Entry 9FNP (electron microscopy, 2.20 A resolution); this record covers chains A and B of the 7 polymer chains in the assembly.

[Chain A (and B)]
Protein: Aerolysin
Source organism: Aeromonas hydrophila
Notes: chain B of this document is another copy of the same molecule, construct and numbering; everything in this record applies to it too
Reference sequence: P09167 (AERA_AERHY); residues 1-424 here correspond to UniProt positions 24-447 (UniProt number = residue number + 23)
Sequence (424 residues; row label = number of the first residue in the row):
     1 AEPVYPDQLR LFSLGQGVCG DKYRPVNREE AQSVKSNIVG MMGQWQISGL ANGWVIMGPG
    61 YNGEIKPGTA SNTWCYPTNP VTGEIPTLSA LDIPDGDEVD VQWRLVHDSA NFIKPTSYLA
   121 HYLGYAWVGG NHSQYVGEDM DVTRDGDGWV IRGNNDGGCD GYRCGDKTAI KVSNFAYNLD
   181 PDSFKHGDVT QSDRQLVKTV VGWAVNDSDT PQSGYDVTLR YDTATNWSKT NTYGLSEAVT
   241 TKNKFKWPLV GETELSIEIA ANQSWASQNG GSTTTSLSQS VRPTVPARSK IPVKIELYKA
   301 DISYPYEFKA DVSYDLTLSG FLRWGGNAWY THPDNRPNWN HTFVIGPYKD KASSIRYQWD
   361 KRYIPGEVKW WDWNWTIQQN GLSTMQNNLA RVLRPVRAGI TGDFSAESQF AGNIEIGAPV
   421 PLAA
Not modelled in the structure: 10-26, 246-251, 423-424
Sequence notes: engineered mutation Ala238 (Lys261 in P09167)
Cystine bridges: Cys159-Cys164
UniProt features mapped onto this chain:
  - region: Trp45 to Tyr61 (Interaction with host N-linked glycan), Tyr233 to Trp265 (Part of the transmembrane beta-barrel after proteolytic activation of the toxin and insertion into the host membrane), Arg323 to His332 (Interaction with glycans from host GPI-anchor)
  - site: His132 (Important for oligomerization), Lys351 (Important for heptamerization), Glu367 (Important for heptamerization)
Reported in the primary citation:
  - conformationally variable residues (order/disorder transition): Arg10 to Val26, Lys246 to Gly251

[Interface between chain A and chain B]
Contacting residue pairs (126; chain A residue first):
  Asp97(A) with Lys361(B), salt bridge
  Val99(A) with Glu367(B)
  Asp100(A) with Lys361(B), salt bridge; Tyr363(B), hydrogen bond
  Trp103(A) with Ala1(B); Glu2(B); Pro3(B); Tyr363(B); Ile364(B)
  Arg104(A) with Glu2(B), salt bridge; Pro3(B)
  His107(A) with Ala1(B); Glu29(B), salt bridge
  His132(A) with Trp54(B); Glu64(B), salt bridge; Ile65(B); Lys66(B)
  Asp139(A) with Arg28(B), salt bridge
  Met140(A) with Arg28(B), hydrogen bond (backbone-side chain); Glu29(B)
  Asp141(A) with Arg28(B), salt bridge; Gln32(B)
  Val142(A) with Gln32(B), hydrogen bond (backbone-side chain)
  Asp156(A) with Lys35(B), salt bridge
  Thr190(A) with Asn178(B); Pro347(B)
  Gln191(A) with Ala176(B)
  Ser192(A) with Ala176(B); Lys349(B)
  Lys198(A) with Ser408(B), hydrogen bond (side chain-backbone); Gln409(B)
  Thr199(A) with Gln409(B), hydrogen bond; Phe410(B), hydrogen bond (backbone-backbone)
  Val200(A) with Leu277(B), hydrophobic; Phe410(B)
  Val201(A) with Gln191(B); Ile302(B), hydrophobic; Phe410(B), hydrogen bond (backbone-backbone); Ala411(B); Gly412(B), hydrogen bond (backbone-backbone)
  Gly202(A) with Gly412(B)
  Trp203(A) with Gly412(B), hydrogen bond (backbone-backbone); Asn413(B); Ile414(B), hydrogen bond (backbone-backbone)
  Ala204(A) with Ile414(B)
  Val205(A) with Ile414(B), hydrogen bond (backbone-backbone); Glu415(B); Ile416(B), hydrogen bond (backbone-backbone)
  Asn206(A) with Ile416(B)
  Asp207(A) with Ile416(B), hydrogen bond (backbone-backbone); Gly417(B); Ala418(B)
  Ser208(A) with Gly417(B)
  Gln212(A) with Pro283(B); Thr284(B), hydrogen bond (side chain-backbone); Ile416(B)
  Gly214(A) with Val281(B); Arg282(B), hydrogen bond (backbone-backbone)
  Tyr215(A) with Ser280(B); Ile414(B), hydrophobic; Ile416(B)
  Asp216(A) with Gln279(B); Ser280(B), hydrogen bond (backbone-backbone); Arg282(B); Ile414(B)
  Val217(A) with Ser278(B); Ile414(B), hydrophobic
  Thr218(A) with Ser276(B); Leu277(B); Ser278(B), hydrogen bond (backbone-backbone)
  Leu219(A) with Ser276(B)
  Arg220(A) with Thr275(B); Ser276(B), hydrogen bond (backbone-backbone)
  Tyr221(A) with Thr273(B); Thr274(B)
  Asp222(A) with Thr273(B); Thr274(B), hydrogen bond (backbone-backbone)
  Thr223(A) with Ser272(B)
  Ala224(A) with Gly271(B); Ser272(B), hydrogen bond (backbone-backbone)
  Thr225(A) with Gly270(B)
  Asn226(A) with Gln268(B), hydrogen bond; Asn269(B); Gly270(B), hydrogen bond (backbone-backbone); Gly271(B)
  Trp227(A) with Gln268(B); Asn269(B)
  Ser228(A) with Ser267(B); Gln268(B), hydrogen bond (backbone-backbone)
  Lys229(A) with Ala266(B)
  Thr230(A) with Trp265(B); Ala266(B), hydrogen bond (backbone-backbone)
  Asn231(A) with Ser264(B); Trp265(B)
  Thr232(A) with Gln263(B); Ser264(B), hydrogen bond (backbone-backbone)
  Tyr233(A) with Asn262(B); Gln263(B)
  Gly234(A) with Ala261(B); Asn262(B), hydrogen bond (backbone-backbone)
  Leu235(A) with Ala260(B); Ala261(B), hydrophobic
  Ser236(A) with Ile259(B); Ala260(B), hydrogen bond (backbone-backbone)
  Glu237(A) with Glu258(B)
  Ala238(A) with Ile257(B); Glu258(B), hydrogen bond (backbone-backbone)
  Val239(A) with Ser256(B)
  Thr240(A) with Glu254(B); Leu255(B); Ser256(B), hydrogen bond (backbone-backbone)
  Thr241(A) with Glu254(B); Leu255(B)
  Lys242(A) with Glu252(B); Thr253(B); Glu254(B), hydrogen bond (backbone-backbone)
  Asn243(A) with Glu252(B); Thr253(B), hydrogen bond
  Lys244(A) with Glu252(B), hydrogen bond (backbone-backbone)
  Lys294(A) with Tyr304(B)
  Glu296(A) with Tyr304(B), hydrogen bond
  Tyr298(A) with Phe404(B)
  Ser303(A) with Tyr348(B), hydrogen bond (side chain-backbone)
  Asp403(A) with Tyr348(B)
  Ser405(A) with Lys349(B), hydrogen bond (side chain-backbone)
  Glu415(A) with His186(B), salt bridge
Interface residues without a listed pair, chain A (72 interface residues in all): Thr143, Arg144, Gly157, Asp188, Val189, Leu196, Arg288
Interface residues without a listed pair, chain B (76 interface residues in all): Ser33, Pro67, Val189, Tyr357, Gly366, Ala406, Pro419

[Overview]
72 residues of chain A face 76 of chain B across their interface, with 35 hydrogen bonds and 9 salt bridges.
Polar pairs include Asp97(A)-Lys361(B), Asp100(A)-Lys361(B) and Arg104(A)-Glu2(B). From the paper:
conformational variability at Arg10(A) and Lys246(A).
Chain A and chain B are both Aerolysin (Aeromonas hydrophila); the structure, Aerolysin mutant K238A in
styrene-maleic acid lipid particles, was determined by electron microscopy, deposited together with 9FM6,
9FML, 9FMX and 9FNQ.
